8CLC - chains C and E of the 6 polymer chains in the assembly; structure by X-ray diffraction, 2.70 A resolution.

[Chain C]
Name: Tubulin alpha-1B chain
Source organism: Bos taurus
UniProt: P81947 (TBA1B_BOVIN); residue numbers follow UniProt; this construct covers 1-440
Amino-acid sequence (440 residues; numbered 1 to 440; the number before each row is that of its first residue):
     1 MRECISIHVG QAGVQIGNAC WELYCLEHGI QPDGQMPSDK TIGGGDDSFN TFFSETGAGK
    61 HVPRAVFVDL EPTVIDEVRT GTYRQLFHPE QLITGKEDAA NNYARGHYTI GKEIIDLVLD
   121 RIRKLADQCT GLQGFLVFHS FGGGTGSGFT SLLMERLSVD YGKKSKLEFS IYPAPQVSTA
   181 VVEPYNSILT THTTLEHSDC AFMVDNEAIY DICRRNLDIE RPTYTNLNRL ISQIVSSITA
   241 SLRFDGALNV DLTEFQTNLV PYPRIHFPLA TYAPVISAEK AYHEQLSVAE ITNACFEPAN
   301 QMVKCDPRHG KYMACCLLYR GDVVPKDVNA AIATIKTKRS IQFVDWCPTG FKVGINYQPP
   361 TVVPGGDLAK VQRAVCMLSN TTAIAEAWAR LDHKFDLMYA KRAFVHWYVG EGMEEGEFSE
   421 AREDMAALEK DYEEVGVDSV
Bound ions: Ca2+: Asp39, Thr41, Gly44, Glu55
Small-molecule neighbours: GTP (guanosine-5'-triphosphate): Gly10, Gln11, Ala12, Gln15, Ile16, Asp69, Asp98, Ala99, Ala100, Asn101, Ser140, Gly142, Gly143, Gly144, Thr145, Gly146, Ile171, Pro173, Val177, Ser178, Thr179, Glu183, Asn206, Tyr224, Leu227, Asn228, Ile231

[Chain E]
Name: Stathmin-4
Source organism: synthetic construct
Amino-acid sequence (123 residues; numbered 6 to 143; 15 numbers in that range are skipped by the numbering (no residue carries them; nothing is unmodelled there); the number before each row is that of its first residue):
     6 MEVIELNKCT SGQSFEVILK PPS
    44 DPSLEEIQKK LEAAEERRKY QEAELLKHLA EKREHEREVI QKAIEENNNF IKMAKEKLAQ
   104 KMESNKENRE AHLAAMLERL QEKDKHAEEV RKNKELKEEA

[Chain C / chain E interface]
Pairs across the interface (32; chain C residue first):
  His107(C) - Met105(E)
  Tyr108(C) - Lys104(E)
  Tyr108(C) - Met105(E)  hydrophobic
  Tyr108(C) - Asn108(E)
  Thr109(C) - Arg112(E)
  Leu152(C) - Leu101(E)  hydrophobic
  Leu152(C) - Met105(E)  hydrophobic
  Glu155(C) - Leu101(E)
  Glu155(C) - Lys104(E)  salt bridge
  Arg156(C) - Leu101(E)
  Ser158(C) - Phe93(E)
  Ser158(C) - Ile94(E)
  Val159(C) - Ile94(E)
  Val159(C) - Ala97(E)  hydrophobic
  Val159(C) - Lys98(E)
  Gly162(C) - Ile94(E)
  Lys163(C) - Asn90(E)  hydrogen bond (backbone-side chain)
  Lys163(C) - Phe93(E)
  Thr193(C) - Lys104(E)
  Glu196(C) - Phe93(E)
  His197(C) - Phe93(E)
  His197(C) - Ala97(E)
  Gly410(C) - Arg112(E)
  Gly410(C) - His115(E)
  Glu411(C) - Asn108(E)
  Glu411(C) - Arg112(E)  salt bridge
  Gly412(C) - Asn108(E)
  Gly412(C) - Asn111(E)
  Gly412(C) - Arg112(E)
  Met413(C) - Asn108(E)
  Glu414(C) - Asn111(E)
  Glu417(C) - Asn108(E)
Also at the interface, not in a pair above, chain E (14 interface residues in all): Lys100, Ser107

[Summary]
19 residues of chain C and 14 residues of chain E are in contact, with 1 hydrogen bond and 2 salt bridges.
Polar contacts include Glu155(C)-Lys104(E), Glu411(C)-Arg112(E) and Lys163(C)-Asn90(E). Chain C binds GTP. The
Ca2+ site is built by Asp39(C), Thr41(C), Gly44(C) and Glu55(C).
Here chain C is Tubulin alpha-1B chain (Bos taurus) and chain E is Stathmin-4 (synthetic construct). Entry
8CLC (Tubulin (T2R-TTL) complex) was determined by X-ray diffraction together with 8CL9, 8CLB, 8CLD, 8CLE,
8CLF, 8CLG and 8CLH from the same study.
